PDB entry 6FQ5 | electron microscopy, 3.80 A resolution | chains E and I of the 10 polymer chains in the assembly

[Chain E]
Protein: histone H3
Source organism: Xenopus laevis
Amino-acid sequence (98 residues; each row starts with the number of its first residue):
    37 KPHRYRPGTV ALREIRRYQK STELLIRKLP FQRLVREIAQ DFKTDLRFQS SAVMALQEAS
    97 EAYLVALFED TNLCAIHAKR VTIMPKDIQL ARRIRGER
Unresolved in the structure: 37

[Chain I]
Molecule: 147-nt DNA strand
Source organism: synthetic construct
Sequence (147 nucleotides; numbered -73 to 73; the number before each row is that of its first residue; numbers below 1 keep their minus sign (DA-73 is residue -73)):
   -73 ACAGGATGTA TATATCTGAC ACGTGCCTGG AGACTAGGGA GTAATCCCCT TGGCGGTTAA
   -13 AACGCGGGGG ACAGCGCGTA CGTGCGTTTA AGCGGTGCTA GAGCTGTCTA CGACCAATTG
    47 AGCGGCCTCG GCACCGGGAT TCTCCAG

[Interface between chain E and chain I]
Contacting residue pairs (24; chain E residue first):
  His39(E) with DA-68(I), sugar contact; DG10(I), phosphate contact
  Arg40(E) with DG8(I), base contact; DT9(I), hydrogen bond to the base; DG10(I), hydrogen bond to the sugar
  Tyr41(E) with DT-67(I), phosphate contact; DT9(I), sugar contact; DG10(I), hydrogen bond to the phosphate
  Gly44(E) with DG8(I), phosphate contact; DT9(I), hydrogen bond to the phosphate
  Val46(E) with DT9(I), hydrogen bond to the phosphate; DG10(I), phosphate contact
  Ala47(E) with DT9(I), hydrogen bond to the phosphate
  Arg49(E) with DG-66(I), phosphate contact; DT-65(I), phosphate contact
  Arg63(E) with DG18(I), phosphate contact
  Lys64(E) with DG18(I), hydrogen bond to the phosphate
  Leu65(E) with DA17(I), sugar contact; DG18(I), phosphate contact
  Pro66(E) with DA17(I), sugar contact
  Arg69(E) with DA17(I), salt bridge to the phosphate
  Arg83(E) with DA26(I), sugar contact; DG27(I), sugar contact
  Lys115(E) with DA-1(I), salt bridge to the phosphate
Also at the interface, not in a pair above, chain E (19 interface residues in all): Arg42, Pro43, Thr45, Glu50, Gln85
Also at the interface, not in a pair above, chain I (13 interface residues in all): DG29

[In short]
Chain E and chain I form an interface of 19 and 13 residues respectively; the contacts include 7 hydrogen
bonds and 2 salt bridges. Polar pairs include Arg40(E)-DT9(I), Arg40(E)-DG10(I) and Tyr41(E)-DG10(I).
Here chain E is histone H3 (Xenopus laevis) and chain I is a 147-nt DNA strand (synthetic construct). Entry
6FQ5 (Class 1 : canonical nucleosome) was determined by electron microscopy, deposited together with 6FQ6 and
6FQ8.
